8J19 - chains B and S of the 5 polymer chains in the assembly; structure by electron microscopy, 3.23 A resolution.

Chain B:
Molecule: Guanine nucleotide-binding protein G(I)/G(S)/G(T) subunit beta-1
Organism: Homo sapiens
Reference sequence: P62873 (GBB1_HUMAN); numbering as in UniProt (aligned over 2-340)
Amino-acid sequence (348 residues; each row starts with the number of its first residue; numbers below 1 keep their minus sign (Met-4 is residue -4)):
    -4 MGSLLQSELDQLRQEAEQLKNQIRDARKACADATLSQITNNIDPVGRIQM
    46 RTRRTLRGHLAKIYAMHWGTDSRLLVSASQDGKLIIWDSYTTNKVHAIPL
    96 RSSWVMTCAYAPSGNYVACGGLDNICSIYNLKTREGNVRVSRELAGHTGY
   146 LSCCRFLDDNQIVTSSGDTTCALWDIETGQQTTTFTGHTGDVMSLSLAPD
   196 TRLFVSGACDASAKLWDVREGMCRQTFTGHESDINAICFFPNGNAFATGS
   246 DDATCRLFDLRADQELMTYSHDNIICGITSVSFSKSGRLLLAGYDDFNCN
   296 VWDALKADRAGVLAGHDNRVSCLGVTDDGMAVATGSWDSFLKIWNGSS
Not modelled in the structure: -4 to 3, 341-343
Sequence notes: initiating methionine (-4); expression tag (-3 to 1, 341-343)
UniProt features mapped onto this chain:
  - modified residue: Ser2 (N-acetylserine), His266 (Phosphohistidine)
  - natural variant: Leu30 (L30F: In MRD42; uncertain significance), Arg52 (R52G: In MRD42), Gly64 (G64V: In MRD42), Asp76 (D76E: In MRD42; D76G: In MRD42), Gly77 (G77S: In MRD42), Lys78 (K78R: In MRD42), Ile80 (I80N: In MRD42; I80T: In MRD42), His91 (H91R: In MRD42; uncertain significance), Ala92 (A92T: In MRD42), Pro94 (P94S: In MRD42), Leu95 (L95P: In MRD42), Arg96 (R96L: In MRD42), 5 further natural variant entries in UniProt

Chain S:
Molecule: Antibody fragment ScFv16
Notes: antibody fragment or engineered binder
Amino-acid sequence (269 residues; each row starts with the number of its first residue):
     1 DVQLVESGGGLVQPGGSRKLSCSASGFAFSSFGMHWVRQAPEKGLEWVAY
    51 ISSGSGTIYYADTVKGRFTISRDDPKNTLFLQMTSLRSEDTAMYYCVRSI
   101 YYYGSSPFDFWGQGTTLTVSSGGGGSGGGGSGGGGSDIVMTQATSSVPVT
   151 PGESVSISCRSSKSLLHSNGNTYLYWFLQRPGQSPQLLIYRMSNLASGVP
   201 DRFSGSGSGTAFTLTISRLEAEDVGVYYCMQHLEYPLTFGAGTKLELKGS
   251 LEVLFQGPAAAHHHHHHHH
Not modelled in the structure: 1, 122-135, 248-269
Cystine bridges: Cys22-Cys96

Chain B / chain S interface:
Contacting residue pairs (10):
  Arg68(B) - Tyr103(S)
  Leu69(B) - Tyr103(S)  hydrophobic
  Val90(B) - Tyr102(S)  hydrophobic
  Arg129(B) - Arg98(S)  hydrogen bond (backbone-side chain)
  Arg129(B) - Ser197(S)
  Glu130(B) - Gly26(S)
  Glu130(B) - Phe27(S)
  Glu130(B) - Ala28(S)  hydrogen bond (backbone-backbone)
  Glu130(B) - Phe32(S)
  Gly131(B) - Phe32(S)
Interface residues without a listed pair, chain B (11 interface residues in all): Asp66, Asp83, His91, Leu126, Asn132
Interface residues without a listed pair, chain S (9 interface residues in all): Val2

In short:
11 residues of chain B and 9 residues of chain S are in contact, with 2 hydrogen bonds. Polar pairs include
Arg129(B)-Arg98(S) and Glu130(B)-Ala28(S).
Here chain B is Guanine nucleotide-binding protein G(I)/G(S)/G(T) subunit beta-1 (Homo sapiens) and chain S is
Antibody fragment ScFv16. Entry 8J19 (Cryo-EM structure of the LY237-bound GPR84 receptor-Gi complex) was
determined by electron microscopy (same publication as 8J18 and 8J1A).
